8F1H - chain A; structure by X-ray diffraction, 2.80 A resolution.

[Chain A]
Molecule: Epidermal growth factor receptor
From: Homo sapiens
Notes: EC 2.7.10.1; fragment: kinase domain
UniProtKB: P00533 (EGFR_HUMAN); residue numbers follow UniProt; this construct covers 695-1022
Amino-acid sequence (331 residues; each row starts with the number of its first residue):
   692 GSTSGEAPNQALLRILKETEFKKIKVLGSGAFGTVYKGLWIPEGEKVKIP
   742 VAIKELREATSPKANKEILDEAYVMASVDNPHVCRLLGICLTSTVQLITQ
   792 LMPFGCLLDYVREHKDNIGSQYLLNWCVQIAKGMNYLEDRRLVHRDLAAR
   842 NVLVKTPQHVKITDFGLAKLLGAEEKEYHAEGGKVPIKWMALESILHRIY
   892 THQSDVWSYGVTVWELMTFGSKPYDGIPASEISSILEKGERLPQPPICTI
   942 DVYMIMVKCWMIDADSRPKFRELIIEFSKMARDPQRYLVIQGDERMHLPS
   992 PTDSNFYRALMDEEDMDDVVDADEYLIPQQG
Not modelled in the structure: 692-696, 988-1002, 1019-1022
Covalent attachments: compound X9H linked to Cys-797
Differences from the reference sequence: expression tag (692-694)
Curated features (UniProtKB/Swiss-Prot):
  - active site: Asp-837 (Proton acceptor)
  - binding site (ATP): Leu-718 to Val-726, Lys-745, Thr-790, Gln-791, Asp-855
  - site: Tyr-1016 (Important for interaction with PIK3C2B)
  - modified residue: Ser-695 (Phosphoserine), Lys-745 (N6-(2-hydroxyisobutyryl)lysine), Tyr-869 (Phosphotyrosine), Ser-991 (Phosphoserine), Ser-995 (Phosphoserine), Tyr-998 (Phosphotyrosine), Tyr-1016 (Phosphotyrosine)
  - cross-link (Glycyl lysine isopeptide (Lys-Gly)): Lys-716 (interchain with G-Cter in ubiquitin), Lys-737 (interchain with G-Cter in ubiquitin), Lys-754 (interchain with G-Cter in ubiquitin), Lys-757 (interchain with G-Cter in ubiquitin), Lys-867 (interchain with G-Cter in ubiquitin), Lys-929 (interchain with G-Cter in ubiquitin), Lys-960 (interchain with G-Cter in ubiquitin), Lys-970 (interchain with G-Cter in ubiquitin)
  - natural variant: Glu-709 (E709A: Found in a lung cancer sample; E709G: Found in a lung cancer sample; E709K: Found in a lung cancer sample), Gly-719 (G719A: Found in a lung cancer sample; G719C: Found in a lung cancer sample; G719D: Found in a lung cancer sample; G719S: Found in a lung cancer sample), Gly-724 (G724S: Found in a lung cancer sample), Glu-734 (E734K: Found in a lung cancer sample), Glu-746 to Ser-752 (sequence variant, change not given here; Found in a lung cancer sample), Glu-746 to Thr-751 (sequence variant, change not given here; Found in a lung cancer sample), Glu-746 to Ala-750 (deletion: Found in a lung cancer sample), Glu-746 (deletion: Found in a lung cancer sample), Leu-747 to Thr-751 (deletion: Found in a lung cancer sample), Leu-747 to Glu-749 (deletion: Found in a lung cancer sample), Leu-747 (L747F: Found in a lung cancer sample), Arg-748 (R748P: Found in a lung cancer sample), 12 further natural variant entries in UniProt
  - mutagenesis: Pro-699 (P699A: Reduced phosphorylation), Asn-700 (N700A: Abolishes phosphorylation), Leu-704 (L704A: Abolishes phosphorylation), Arg-705 (R705A: Abolishes phosphorylation), Ile-706 (I706A: Abolishes phosphorylation), Lys-745 (K745A/M: Abolishes kinase activity), Asp-974 (D974A: Strongly reduced phosphorylation), Arg-977 (R977A: Reduced phosphorylation), Glu-1005 to Asp-1006 (Constitutively activated kinase), Tyr-1016 (Y1016F: 50% decrease in interaction with PIK3C2B. 65% decrease in interaction with PIK3C2B; when associated with F-1197. Abolishes interaction with PIK3C2B; when associated with F-1197 and F-1092)

[Summary]
UniProt lists active-site residue Asp-837, 13 ATP-binding residues and 11 mutagenesis sites.
Chain A is Epidermal growth factor receptor (Homo sapiens); the structure, EGFR kinase in complex with TAS6417
(CLN-081), was determined by X-ray diffraction (same publication as 8F1W, 8F1X, 8F1Y and 8F1Z).
